PDB entry 6XR2 | X-ray diffraction, 3.20 A resolution | chains B and C of the 3 polymer chains in the assembly

[Chain B (and C)]
Protein: dTor_3x57R
Organism: synthetic construct
Notes: chain C of this document is another copy of the same molecule, construct and numbering; everything in this record applies to it too
Amino-acid sequence (172 residues; row label = number of the first residue in the row):
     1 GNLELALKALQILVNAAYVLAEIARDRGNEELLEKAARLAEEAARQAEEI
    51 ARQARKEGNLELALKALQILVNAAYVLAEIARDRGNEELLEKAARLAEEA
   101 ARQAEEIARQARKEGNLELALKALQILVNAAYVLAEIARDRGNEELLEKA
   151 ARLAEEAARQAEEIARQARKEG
Not modelled in the structure: 1, 25-28 (chain C: 171-172)

[Chain B / chain C interface]
Pairs across the interface (38; chain B residue first):
  Leu-117(B) / Leu-5(C)  hydrophobic
  Glu-118(B) / Leu-5(C)
  Leu-121(B) / Leu-5(C)
  Leu-121(B) / Lys-8(C)
  Leu-121(B) / Ala-9(C)
  Leu-121(B) / Ile-12(C)
  Leu-124(B) / Ile-12(C)  hydrophobic
  Gln-125(B) / Ile-12(C)
  Gln-125(B) / Asn-15(C)  hydrogen bond
  Val-128(B) / Ile-12(C)  hydrophobic
  Val-128(B) / Asn-15(C)
  Val-128(B) / Ala-16(C)
  Val-128(B) / Val-19(C)  hydrophobic
  Tyr-132(B) / Val-19(C)  hydrophobic
  Gly-142(B) / Arg-27(C)  hydrogen bond (backbone-side chain)
  Glu-144(B) / Arg-27(C)
  Ala-151(B) / Leu-20(C)
  Ala-151(B) / Leu-32(C)  hydrophobic
  Ala-154(B) / Ala-16(C)
  Ala-154(B) / Leu-20(C)  hydrophobic
  Glu-155(B) / Leu-20(C)
  Glu-155(B) / Lys-35(C)  salt bridge
  Ala-158(B) / Leu-13(C)
  Ala-158(B) / Ala-16(C)  hydrophobic
  Ala-158(B) / Leu-39(C)  hydrophobic
  Ala-161(B) / Ala-9(C)
  Glu-162(B) / Glu-42(C)
  Ala-165(B) / Ala-6(C)
  Ala-165(B) / Ala-9(C)  hydrophobic
  Ala-168(B) / Asn-2(C)
  Ala-168(B) / Leu-5(C)  hydrophobic
  Arg-169(B) / Ala-6(C)
  Arg-169(B) / Gln-46(C)  hydrogen bond
  Arg-169(B) / Glu-49(C)
  Arg-169(B) / Ile-50(C)
  Glu-171(B) / Asn-2(C)
  Gly-172(B) / Asn-2(C)
  Gly-172(B) / Leu-3(C)
Also at the interface, not in a pair above, chain B (27 interface residues in all): Ala-131, Ala-135, Glu-136, Asn-143, Leu-147, Ala-157, Ile-164
Also at the interface, not in a pair above, chain C (22 interface residues in all): Glu-22, Ile-23

[In short]
Chain B and chain C form an interface of 27 and 22 residues respectively; the contacts include 3 hydrogen
bonds and 1 salt bridge. Among the polar pairs are Glu-155(B)/Lys-35(C), Gln-125(B)/Asn-15(C) and
Gly-142(B)/Arg-27(C).
Both chains are dTor_3x57R (synthetic construct). Entry 6XR2 (Computationally designed right-handed
alpha/alpha homotrimeric toroid with 3 repeats per subunit) was determined by X-ray diffraction (same
publication as 7RDR and 6XR1).
